PDB entry 2W6E | X-ray diffraction, 6.50 A resolution (low resolution: residue-level contacts below are approximate; hydrogen-bond / salt-bridge calls are withheld) | chains B and G of the 7 polymer chains in the assembly

# Chain B
Protein: ATP synthase subunit alpha heart isoform, mitochondrial
Source organism: Bos taurus
Notes: EC 3.6.3.14
UniProt: P19483 (ATPA1_BOVIN); residues -42 to 510 here correspond to UniProt positions 1-553 (UniProt number = residue number + 43)
Amino-acid sequence (553 residues; numbered -42 to 510; the number before each row is that of its first residue; numbers below 1 keep their minus sign (Met-42 is residue -42)):
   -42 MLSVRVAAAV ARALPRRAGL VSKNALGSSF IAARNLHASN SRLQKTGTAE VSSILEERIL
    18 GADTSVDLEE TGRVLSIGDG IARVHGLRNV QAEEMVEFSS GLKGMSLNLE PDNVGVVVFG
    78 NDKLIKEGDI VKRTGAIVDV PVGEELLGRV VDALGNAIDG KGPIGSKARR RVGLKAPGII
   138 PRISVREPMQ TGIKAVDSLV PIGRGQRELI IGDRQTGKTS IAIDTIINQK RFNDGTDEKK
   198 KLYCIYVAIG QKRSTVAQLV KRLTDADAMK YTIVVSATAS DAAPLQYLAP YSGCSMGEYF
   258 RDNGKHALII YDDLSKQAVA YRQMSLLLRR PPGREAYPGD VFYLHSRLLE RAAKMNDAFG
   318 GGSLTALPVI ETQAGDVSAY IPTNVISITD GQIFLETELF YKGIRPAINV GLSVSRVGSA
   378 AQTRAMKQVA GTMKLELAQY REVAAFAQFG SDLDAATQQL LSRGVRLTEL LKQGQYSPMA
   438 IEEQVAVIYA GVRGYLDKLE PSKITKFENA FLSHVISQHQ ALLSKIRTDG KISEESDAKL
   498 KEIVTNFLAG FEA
Not modelled in the structure: -42 to 23, 402-409
UniProt features mapped onto this chain:
  - binding site (ATP): Gln172, Gly174, Lys175, Thr176, Ser177, Gln430, Gln432
  - binding site (Mg(2+)): Thr176, Asp269
  - site: Ser370 (Required for activity)
  - modified residue: Gln1 (Pyrrolidone carboxylic acid), Ser10 (Phosphoserine), Ser22 (Phosphoserine), Ser33 (Phosphoserine), Ser63 (Phosphoserine), Lys80 (N6-acetyllysine), Lys83 (N6-acetyllysine), Lys89 (N6-acetyllysine), Thr91 (Phosphothreonine), Lys118 (N6-acetyllysine), Ser123 (Phosphoserine), Lys124 (N6-acetyllysine), Ser141 (Phosphoserine), Arg161 (Omega-N-methylarginine), Lys187 (N6-acetyllysine), Lys196 (N6-acetyllysine), Lys197 (N6-acetyllysine), Lys218 (N6-acetyllysine), Lys262 (N6-acetyllysine), Lys384 (N6-acetyllysine) and 6 more in UniProt
  - glycosylation: Ser33 (O-linked (GlcNAc) serine)

# Chain G
Protein: ATP synthase subunit gamma, mitochondrial
Source organism: Bos taurus
Notes: EC 3.6.3.14
UniProt: P05631 (ATPG_BOVIN); residues -24 to 273 here correspond to UniProt positions 1-298 (UniProt number = residue number + 25)
Amino-acid sequence (298 residues; row label = number of the first residue in the row; numbers below 1 keep their minus sign (Met-24 is residue -24)):
   -24 MFSRAGVAGL SAWTVQPQWI QVRNMATLKD ITRRLKSIKN IQKITKSMKM VAAAKYARAE
    36 RELKPARVYG VGSLALYEKA DIKTPEDKKK HLIIGVSSDR GLCGAIHSSV AKQMKSEAAN
    96 LAAAGKEVKI IGVGDKIRSI LHRTHSDQFL VTFKEVGRRP PTFGDASVIA LELLNSGYEF
   156 DEGSIIFNRF RSVISYKTEE KPIFSLDTIS SAESMSIYDD IDADVLRNYQ EYSLANIIYY
   216 SLKESTTSEQ SARMTAMDNA SKNASEMIDK LTLTFNRTRQ AVITKELIEI ISGAAALD
Not modelled in the structure: -24 to 0, 45-76, 91-208, 273
UniProt features mapped onto this chain:
  - modified residue: Lys14 (N6-acetyllysine), Lys24 (N6-succinyllysine), Lys30 (N6-acetyllysine), Lys90 (N6-acetyllysine), Ser121 (Phosphoserine), Lys129 (N6-acetyllysine), Lys172 (N6-acetyllysine), Lys245 (N6-succinyllysine)

# Interface between chain B and chain G
Contacting residue pairs (4; chain B residue first):
  Pro289(B) - Ile263(G)
  Gly290(B) - Ile263(G)
  Ala331(B) - Leu248(G)
  Asp333(B) - Arg252(G)
Also at the interface, not in a pair above, chain B (5 interface residues in all): Ala293
Also at the interface, not in a pair above, chain G (4 interface residues in all): Thr259

# In short
5 residues of chain B face 4 of chain G across their interface. Curated annotation (UniProt) lists 7
ATP-binding residues and Mg2+-binding residues Thr176(B) and Asp269(B) on chain B.
Chain B is ATP synthase subunit alpha heart isoform, mitochondrial and chain G is ATP synthase subunit gamma,
mitochondrial, both from Bos taurus; the structure, Low resolution structures of bovine mitochondrial
F1-ATPase during controlled dehydration:hydration state 1, was determined by X-ray diffraction (same
publication as 2W6F, 2W6G, 2W6H, 2W6I and 2W6J).
